4RDQ - chains B and C of the 15 polymer chains in the assembly; structure by X-ray diffraction, 2.85 A resolution.

== Chain B (and C) ==
Protein: Bestrophin-1
Source organism: Gallus gallus
Notes: chain C of this document is another copy of the same molecule, construct and numbering; everything in this record applies to it too
UniProt: E1C3A0 (E1C3A0_CHICK); numbering as in UniProt (aligned over 2-405)
Sequence (409 residues; numbered 2 to 410; the number before each row is that of its first residue):
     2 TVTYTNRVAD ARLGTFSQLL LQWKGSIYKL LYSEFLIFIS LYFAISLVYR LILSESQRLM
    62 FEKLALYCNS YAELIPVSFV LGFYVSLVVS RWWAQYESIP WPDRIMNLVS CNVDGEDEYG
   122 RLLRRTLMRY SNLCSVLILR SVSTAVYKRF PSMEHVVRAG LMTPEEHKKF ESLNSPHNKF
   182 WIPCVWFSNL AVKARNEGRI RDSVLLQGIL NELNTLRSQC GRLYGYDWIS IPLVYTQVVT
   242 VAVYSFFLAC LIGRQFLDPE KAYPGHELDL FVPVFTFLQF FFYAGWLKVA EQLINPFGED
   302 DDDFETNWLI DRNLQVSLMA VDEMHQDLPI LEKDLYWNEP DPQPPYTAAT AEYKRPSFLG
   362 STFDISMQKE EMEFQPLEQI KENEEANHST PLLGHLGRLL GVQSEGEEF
Disordered / not traced: 368-410
Disulfide bonds: Cys135-Cys185
Differences from the reference sequence: expression tag (406-410)
Metal / ion sites: Ca2+ site 1: Ala10 (shared with Gln293(C), Asn296(C), Asp301(C), Asp304(C) of chain C); K+ site 1: Leu14, Ser18 (shared with Glu35(C), Tyr245(C), Glu292(C) of chain C); K+ site 2: Glu35, Tyr245, Glu292 (shared with 2 residues of chain A); Ca2+ site 2: Gln293, Asn296, Asp301, Asp304 (shared with 1 residue of chain A)
Ligand contacts: C6N (6-cyclohexyl-2-(4-cyclohexylbutyl)-2-({[4-O-(alpha-D-glucopyranosyl)-beta-D-glucopyranosyl]oxy}methyl)hexyl 4-O-alpha-D-glucopyranosyl-beta-D-glucopyranoside): Asn7, Arg8, Asp11, Arg13, Leu14, Gly15, Thr16, Ser18, Gln19, Leu21, Leu22
From the paper describing this entry:
  - binding site for chloride ion: Tyr68, Tyr72, Arg105, Arg218, Ser219, Thr277
  - disease-associated variants - Y72D, L75F, I76V, F80L, F84V, R218S (citing earlier work)

== How chain B and chain C interact ==
Pairs across the interface (215; chain B residue first):
  Thr2(B) - Trp229(C)
  Thr4(B) - Asp228(C)
  Thr4(B) - Trp229(C)  hydrogen bond (side chain-backbone)
  Thr4(B) - Ser231(C)
  Tyr5(B) - Ser231(C)  hydrogen bond (backbone-side chain)
  Tyr5(B) - Ile232(C)  hydrogen bond (side chain-backbone)
  Tyr5(B) - Pro233(C)
  Tyr5(B) - Leu234(C)  hydrophobic
  Tyr5(B) - Thr237(C)  hydrogen bond
  Thr6(B) - Asp228(C)  hydrogen bond (side chain-backbone)
  Thr6(B) - Ser231(C)  hydrogen bond
  Thr6(B) - Asn296(C)  hydrogen bond (backbone-side chain)
  Asn7(B) - Thr145(C)
  Val9(B) - Ile295(C)
  Val9(B) - Asn296(C)
  Ala10(B) - Asn296(C)
  Ala10(B) - Gly299(C)
  Ala10(B) - Asp301(C)
  Ala10(B) - Asp304(C)
  Asp11(B) - Gly299(C)
  Asp11(B) - Glu300(C)  hydrogen bond (side chain-backbone)
  Asp11(B) - Asp301(C)
  Ala12(B) - Leu31(C)  hydrophobic
  Ala12(B) - Glu292(C)
  Ala12(B) - Gln293(C)
  Ala12(B) - Asp301(C)  hydrogen bond (backbone-side chain)
  Arg13(B) - Glu35(C)
  Arg13(B) - Lys289(C)  hydrogen bond (backbone-side chain)
  Arg13(B) - Glu292(C)
  Leu14(B) - Ser34(C)
  Leu14(B) - Glu35(C)
  Leu14(B) - Ile38(C)  hydrophobic
  Thr16(B) - Glu292(C)
  Phe17(B) - Tyr85(C)
  Phe17(B) - Thr237(C)
  Phe17(B) - Thr241(C)
  Phe17(B) - Glu292(C)
  Phe17(B) - Ile295(C)  hydrophobic
  Ser18(B) - Tyr245(C)  hydrogen bond
  Leu20(B) - Leu234(C)  hydrophobic
  Leu20(B) - Thr237(C)
  Leu20(B) - Gln238(C)  hydrogen bond (backbone-side chain)
  Leu21(B) - Gln238(C)
  Leu21(B) - Thr241(C)
  Leu21(B) - Val242(C)  hydrophobic
  Gln23(B) - Leu234(C)
  Gln23(B) - Gln238(C)
  Lys25(B) - Leu234(C)
  Gly26(B) - Leu234(C)
  Gly26(B) - Val235(C)
  Ser27(B) - Gln238(C)
  Ile28(B) - Gln238(C)  hydrogen bond (backbone-side chain)
  Ile28(B) - Val239(C)  hydrophobic
  Tyr29(B) - Gln238(C)
  Leu31(B) - Val235(C)  hydrophobic
  Leu75(B) - Glu74(C)
  Leu75(B) - Pro77(C)  hydrophobic
  Ile76(B) - Ile76(C)  hydrophobic
  Ile76(B) - Phe80(C)
  Ser79(B) - Pro77(C)
  Ser79(B) - Phe80(C)
  Phe80(B) - Phe80(C)  hydrophobic
  Gly83(B) - Phe84(C)
  Phe84(B) - Phe84(C)
  Ser87(B) - Phe84(C)
  Val90(B) - Leu88(C)  hydrophobic
  Trp93(B) - Ile230(C)  hydrophobic
  Trp93(B) - Ser231(C)
  Trp93(B) - Pro233(C)
  Trp94(B) - Arg92(C)
  Trp94(B) - Gly226(C)
  Trp94(B) - Tyr227(C)  hydrogen bond
  Trp94(B) - Ile230(C)  hydrophobic
  Tyr97(B) - Gly226(C)
  Tyr97(B) - Trp229(C)
  Tyr97(B) - Ile230(C)  hydrophobic
  Trp102(B) - Tyr225(C)  hydrophobic
  Asp104(B) - Trp182(C)
  Asp104(B) - Arg218(C)  salt bridge
  Arg105(B) - Asn215(C)  hydrogen bond (side chain-backbone)
  Arg105(B) - Thr216(C)
  Arg105(B) - Ser219(C)  hydrogen bond
  Met107(B) - Trp182(C)  hydrophobic
  Met107(B) - Val186(C)  hydrophobic
  Asn108(B) - Cys185(C)
  Asn108(B) - Val186(C)
  Asn108(B) - Ser189(C)
  Asn108(B) - Asn215(C)  hydrogen bond
  Leu109(B) - Gln208(C)
  Leu109(B) - Leu211(C)  hydrophobic
  Ser111(B) - Asn190(C)
  Cys112(B) - Ser189(C)
  Cys112(B) - Asn190(C)
  Cys112(B) - Val193(C)
  Asn113(B) - Val193(C)
  Asn113(B) - Leu211(C)
  Arg202(B) - Arg196(C)
  Arg202(B) - Asn197(C)  hydrogen bond
  Arg202(B) - Ser204(C)
  Asp203(B) - Ser204(C)  hydrogen bond
  Val205(B) - Ser204(C)
  Val205(B) - Val205(C)  hydrophobic
  Val205(B) - Gln208(C)
  Leu206(B) - Ser204(C)
  Leu206(B) - Gln208(C)
  Glu213(B) - Asn215(C)
  Arg255(B) - Tyr72(C)
  Glu268(B) - Lys64(C)
  Leu269(B) - Leu65(C)  hydrophobic
  Leu271(B) - Tyr68(C)  hydrophobic
  Val275(B) - Tyr68(C)
  Phe276(B) - Tyr68(C)  hydrophobic
  Phe276(B) - Cys69(C)  hydrophobic
  Phe276(B) - Tyr72(C)  hydrophobic
  Phe276(B) - Ser246(C)
  Phe276(B) - Ala250(C)  hydrophobic
  Thr277(B) - Tyr72(C)  hydrogen bond
  Leu279(B) - Ser246(C)
  Leu279(B) - Leu249(C)  hydrophobic
  Gln280(B) - Glu74(C)  hydrogen bond
  Phe283(B) - Pro77(C)
  Phe283(B) - Val81(C)  hydrophobic
  Phe283(B) - Val239(C)  hydrophobic
  Phe283(B) - Ala243(C)  hydrophobic
  Tyr284(B) - Pro77(C)
  Gly286(B) - Val235(C)
  Gly286(B) - Val239(C)
  Trp287(B) - Val81(C)  hydrophobic
  Trp287(B) - Val239(C)
  Val290(B) - Val235(C)  hydrophobic
  Val290(B) - Tyr236(C)  hydrophobic
  Gln293(B) - Val235(C)
  Leu294(B) - Pro233(C)  hydrophobic
  Asp303(B) - Pro233(C)
  Asp303(B) - Leu234(C)  hydrogen bond (side chain-backbone)
  Glu306(B) - Trp229(C)
  Trp309(B) - His178(C)
  Trp309(B) - Tyr225(C)
  Trp309(B) - Trp229(C)  hydrophobic
  Arg313(B) - His178(C)
  Arg313(B) - Trp182(C)
  Arg313(B) - Arg218(C)
  Gln316(B) - Asn175(C)
  Gln316(B) - Ser176(C)  hydrogen bond
  Gln316(B) - Pro177(C)
  Gln316(B) - His178(C)
  Val317(B) - His178(C)
  Val317(B) - Trp182(C)
  Met320(B) - Leu174(C)  hydrophobic
  Met320(B) - Asn175(C)
  Met320(B) - Ser176(C)
  Met320(B) - Trp182(C)  hydrophobic
  Ala321(B) - Trp182(C)  hydrophobic
  Met325(B) - Leu174(C)  hydrophobic
  Met325(B) - Trp182(C)  hydrophobic
  Met325(B) - Ile183(C)  hydrophobic
  Met325(B) - Val186(C)  hydrophobic
  Met325(B) - Trp187(C)
  Met325(B) - Asn190(C)  hydrogen bond (backbone-side chain)
  Gln327(B) - Asn190(C)  hydrogen bond (backbone-side chain)
  Gln327(B) - Val193(C)
  Gln327(B) - Lys194(C)
  Asp328(B) - Lys170(C)  salt bridge
  Leu329(B) - Lys170(C)
  Leu329(B) - Asn190(C)
  Leu329(B) - Leu191(C)  hydrophobic
  Pro330(B) - Tyr131(C)
  Pro330(B) - Glu167(C)
  Pro330(B) - Lys170(C)
  Pro330(B) - Trp187(C)
  Ile331(B) - Glu166(C)
  Leu332(B) - Leu123(C)  hydrophobic
  Leu332(B) - Thr127(C)
  Glu333(B) - Leu123(C)
  Glu333(B) - Thr164(C)
  Glu333(B) - Glu166(C)
  Lys334(B) - Glu119(C)  salt bridge
  Lys334(B) - Leu123(C)
  Asp335(B) - Arg126(C)  salt bridge
  Asp335(B) - Arg130(C)
  Leu336(B) - Gly161(C)
  Tyr337(B) - Arg126(C)  hydrogen bond (backbone-side chain)
  Tyr337(B) - Ala160(C)  hydrogen bond (side chain-backbone)
  Tyr337(B) - Gly161(C)
  Tyr337(B) - Leu315(C)  hydrophobic
  Trp338(B) - Glu119(C)
  Trp338(B) - Arg122(C)  hydrogen bond (backbone-side chain)
  Trp338(B) - Leu123(C)  hydrophobic
  Trp338(B) - Arg126(C)
  Pro341(B) - Gln316(C)  hydrogen bond (backbone-side chain)
  Pro341(B) - Glu324(C)
  Asp342(B) - Gln316(C)  hydrogen bond
  Pro343(B) - Gln316(C)
  Pro345(B) - Arg150(C)  hydrogen bond (backbone-side chain)
  Pro345(B) - Leu315(C)  hydrophobic
  Pro346(B) - Arg150(C)  hydrogen bond (backbone-side chain)
  Pro346(B) - Ala160(C)
  Tyr347(B) - Arg150(C)  hydrogen bond
  Tyr347(B) - Asn308(C)
  Tyr347(B) - Asp312(C)  hydrogen bond
  Thr348(B) - Lys149(C)  hydrogen bond (side chain-backbone)
  Thr348(B) - Arg150(C)
  Thr348(B) - His156(C)
  Thr351(B) - Ala146(C)
  Thr351(B) - Lys149(C)
  Thr351(B) - Arg150(C)
  Tyr354(B) - Glu300(C)  hydrogen bond
  Lys355(B) - Asp312(C)  salt bridge
  Arg356(B) - Glu306(C)  salt bridge
  Arg356(B) - Trp309(C)
  Pro357(B) - Trp309(C)
  Ser358(B) - Trp309(C)
  Phe359(B) - Trp309(C)
  Ser362(B) - Asn7(C)  hydrogen bond (backbone-side chain)
  Thr363(B) - Asn7(C)
Interface residues without a listed pair, chain B (113 interface residues in all): Val3, Val86, Glu98, Gly209, Phe257, Pro274, Phe282, Phe305, Leu310, Asp312, His326, Asn339
Interface residues without a listed pair, chain C (109 interface residues in all): Thr4, Thr6, Tyr120, Pro152, Arg159, Pro165, Leu207, Leu288, Ala291

== Overview ==
Chain B and chain C form an interface of 113 and 109 residues respectively; the contacts include 37 hydrogen
bonds and 6 salt bridges. Polar pairs include Asp104(B)-Arg218(C), Asp328(B)-Lys170(C) and
Lys334(B)-Glu119(C). Chain B binds compound C6N. The paper reports a binding site for chloride ion at
Tyr68(B), Tyr72(B) and Arg105(B) among others.
Both chains are Bestrophin-1 (Gallus gallus). Entry 4RDQ (Calcium-activated chloride channel bestrophin-1,
from chicken, in complex with Fab antibody fragments, chloride and calcium) was determined by X-ray
diffraction.
